3CA9 - chain A; structure by X-ray diffraction, 3.00 A resolution.

== Chain A ==
Name: Deoxyuridine triphosphatase
From: Paramecium bursaria Chlorella virus IL3A
Notes: EC 3.6.1.23
UniProtKB: Q5I3E5 (Q5I3E5_PBCVI); numbering as in UniProt (aligned over 1-141)
Chain sequence (165 residues; numbered -15 to 149; the number before each row is that of its first residue; numbers below 1 keep their minus sign (Met-15 is residue -15)):
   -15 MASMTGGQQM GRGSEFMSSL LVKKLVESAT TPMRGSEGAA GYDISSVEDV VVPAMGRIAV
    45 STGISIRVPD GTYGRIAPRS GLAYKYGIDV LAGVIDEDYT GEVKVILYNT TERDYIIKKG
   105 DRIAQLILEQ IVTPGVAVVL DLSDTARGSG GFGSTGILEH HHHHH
Disordered / not traced: -15 to -3, 126-149
Sequence notes: expression tag (-15 to 0, 142-149)
Small-molecule neighbours: deoxyuridine-5'-diphosphate (DUD): Ile60, Arg63, Ser64, Gly65, Leu75, Ala76, Gly77, Val78, Ile79, Asp80, Tyr83, Glu86, Val87, Lys88, Ile90
From the paper describing this entry:
  - interface residues: Val120 to Asp125

== Overview ==
Chain A binds deoxyuridine-5'-diphosphate. The paper reports the interface residue Val120.
Chain A is Deoxyuridine triphosphatase (Paramecium bursaria Chlorella virus IL3A); the structure, Evolution of
chlorella virus dUTPase, was determined by X-ray diffraction together with 3C2T and 3C3I from the same study.
